Entry 7SEF (electron microscopy, 3.55 A resolution); this record covers chains E and F of the 6 polymer chains in the assembly.

== Chain E (and F) ==
Protein: MCE family protein, Intermembrane transport protein YebT chimera
From: Escherichia coli
Notes: chain F of this document is another copy of the same molecule, construct and numbering; everything in this record applies to it too
UniProtKB: chimeric construct of A0A769F599, P76272: residues 43-633 from A0A769F599 (A0A769F599_ECOLX) positions 43-633 (same numbers); residues 634-764 from P76272 positions 747-877 (UniProt number = residue number + 113)
Sequence (732 residues; numbered 42 to 773; the number before each row is that of its first residue):
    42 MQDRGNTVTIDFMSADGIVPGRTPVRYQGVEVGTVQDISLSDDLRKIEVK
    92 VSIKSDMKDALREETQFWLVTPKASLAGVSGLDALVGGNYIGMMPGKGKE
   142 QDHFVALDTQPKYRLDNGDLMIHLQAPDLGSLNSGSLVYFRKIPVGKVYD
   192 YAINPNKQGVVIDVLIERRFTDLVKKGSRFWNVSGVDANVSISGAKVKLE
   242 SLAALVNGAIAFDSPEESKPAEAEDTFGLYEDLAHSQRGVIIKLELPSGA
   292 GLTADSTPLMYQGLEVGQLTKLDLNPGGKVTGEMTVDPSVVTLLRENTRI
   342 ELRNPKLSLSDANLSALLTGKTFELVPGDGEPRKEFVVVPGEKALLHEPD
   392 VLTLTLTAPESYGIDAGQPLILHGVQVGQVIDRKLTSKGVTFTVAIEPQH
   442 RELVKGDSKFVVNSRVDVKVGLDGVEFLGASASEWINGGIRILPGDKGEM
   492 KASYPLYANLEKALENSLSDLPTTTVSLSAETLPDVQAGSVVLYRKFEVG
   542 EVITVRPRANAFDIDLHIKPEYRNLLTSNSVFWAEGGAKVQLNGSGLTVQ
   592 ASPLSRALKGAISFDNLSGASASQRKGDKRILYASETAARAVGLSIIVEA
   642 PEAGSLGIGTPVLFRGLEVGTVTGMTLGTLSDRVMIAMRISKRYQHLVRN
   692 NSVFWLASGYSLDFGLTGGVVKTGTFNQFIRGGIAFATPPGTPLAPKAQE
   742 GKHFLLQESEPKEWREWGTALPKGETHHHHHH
Disordered / not traced: 42-45, 397-406, 412-416, 426-431, 443-773
Sequence notes: initiating methionine (42); expression tag (765-773)
Reported in the primary citation:
  - mutagenesis - A598N: decreased growth in response to LSB

== How chain E and chain F interact ==
Residue-residue contacts (68):
  Ser55(E) - Gln69(F)
  Ala56(E) - Gln69(F)  hydrogen bond (backbone-backbone)
  Ala56(E) - Gly70(F)
  Ala56(E) - Val71(F)
  Asp57(E) - Gln69(F)
  Asp57(E) - Gly70(F)
  Leu81(E) - Met98(F)  hydrophobic
  Asp84(E) - Tyr68(F)
  Asp84(E) - Met98(F)
  Asp84(E) - Ala101(F)
  Asp84(E) - Pro136(F)
  Arg86(E) - Tyr68(F)
  Arg86(E) - Tyr154(F)
  Arg86(E) - Asp157(F)  salt bridge
  Ala115(E) - Val120(F)
  Ala115(E) - Leu123(F)
  Pro168(E) - Arg182(F)  hydrogen bond (backbone-side chain)
  Asp169(E) - Arg182(F)
  Leu170(E) - Arg182(F)  hydrogen bond (backbone-backbone)
  Leu170(E) - Lys183(F)
  Leu170(E) - Ile184(F)  hydrophobic
  Gly171(E) - Lys183(F)
  Ser172(E) - Ser242(F)
  Ile194(E) - Phe181(F)  hydrophobic
  Ile194(E) - Ile184(F)  hydrophobic
  Ile194(E) - Phe211(F)  hydrophobic
  Asn197(E) - Glu257(F)
  Lys198(E) - Phe181(F)
  Lys198(E) - Arg182(F)  hydrogen bond (backbone-side chain)
  Lys198(E) - Asp213(F)  salt bridge
  Lys198(E) - Leu214(F)
  Lys198(E) - Glu257(F)
  Gln199(E) - Arg182(F)
  Gln199(E) - Glu257(F)
  Gly200(E) - Arg182(F)
  Val201(E) - Arg182(F)
  Val201(E) - Ile184(F)  hydrophobic
  Ser225(E) - Lys239(F)
  Gly226(E) - Lys239(F)
  Val227(E) - Val238(F)
  Val227(E) - Lys239(F)
  Asp228(E) - Lys237(F)
  Asp228(E) - Val238(F)
  Asp228(E) - Lys239(F)
  Ala229(E) - Ala236(F)
  Ala229(E) - Lys237(F)
  Ala229(E) - Val238(F)
  Val231(E) - Gly235(F)
  Val231(E) - Ala236(F)  hydrogen bond (backbone-backbone)
  Leu240(E) - Lys239(F)
  Leu246(E) - Leu243(F)
  Val247(E) - Leu243(F)  hydrophobic
  Pro288(E) - Gln303(F)
  Ser289(E) - Gln303(F)
  Gly290(E) - Gln303(F)  hydrogen bond (backbone-backbone)
  Gly290(E) - Gly304(F)
  Gly290(E) - Leu305(F)
  Ala291(E) - Gly304(F)
  Leu313(E) - Leu305(F)  hydrophobic
  Leu315(E) - Tyr302(F)  hydrophobic
  Gly319(E) - Tyr302(F)
  Gly319(E) - Gln303(F)  hydrogen bond (backbone-side chain)
  Val321(E) - Gln303(F)
  Val321(E) - Leu305(F)  hydrophobic
  Asn345(E) - Asp352(F)  hydrogen bond
  Leu358(E) - Leu355(F)
  Leu359(E) - Ser234(F)  hydrogen bond (backbone-side chain)
  Leu359(E) - Leu355(F)
Also at the interface, not in a pair above, chain E (52 interface residues in all): Met54, Ile79, Leu85, Pro113, Leu117, Ala193, Asn230, Ile233, Asp314, Pro346, Leu348, Thr360, Lys362, Lys425
Also at the interface, not in a pair above, chain F (42 interface residues in all): Arg67, Asp124, Leu156, Val247, Asn248, Val331, Ser351, Ala353, His441

== Overview ==
52 residues of chain E face 42 of chain F across their interface, with 9 hydrogen bonds and 2 salt bridges.
Polar pairs include Arg86(E)-Asp157(F), Lys198(E)-Asp213(F) and Pro168(E)-Arg182(F). The paper reports that
A598N of chain E reduces growth in response to LSB.
Chain E and chain F are both MCE family protein, Intermembrane transport protein YebT chimera (Escherichia
coli); the structure, Structure of E. coli LetB delta (Ring6) mutant, Ring 1 in the open state (Model 2 ...,
was determined by electron microscopy, deposited together with 7SEE.
